PDB entry 8XK1 | electron microscopy, 3.31 A resolution | chains A and B of the 6 polymer chains in the assembly

# Chain A (and B)
Protein: Isoform Short of Insulin receptor
Organism: Homo sapiens
Notes: chain B of this document is another copy of the same molecule, construct and numbering; everything in this record applies to it too
UniProt: P06213 (INSR_HUMAN), isoform P06213-2; residues 1-1370 here = UniProt positions 1-1370
Chain sequence (1370 residues; each row starts with the number of its first residue):
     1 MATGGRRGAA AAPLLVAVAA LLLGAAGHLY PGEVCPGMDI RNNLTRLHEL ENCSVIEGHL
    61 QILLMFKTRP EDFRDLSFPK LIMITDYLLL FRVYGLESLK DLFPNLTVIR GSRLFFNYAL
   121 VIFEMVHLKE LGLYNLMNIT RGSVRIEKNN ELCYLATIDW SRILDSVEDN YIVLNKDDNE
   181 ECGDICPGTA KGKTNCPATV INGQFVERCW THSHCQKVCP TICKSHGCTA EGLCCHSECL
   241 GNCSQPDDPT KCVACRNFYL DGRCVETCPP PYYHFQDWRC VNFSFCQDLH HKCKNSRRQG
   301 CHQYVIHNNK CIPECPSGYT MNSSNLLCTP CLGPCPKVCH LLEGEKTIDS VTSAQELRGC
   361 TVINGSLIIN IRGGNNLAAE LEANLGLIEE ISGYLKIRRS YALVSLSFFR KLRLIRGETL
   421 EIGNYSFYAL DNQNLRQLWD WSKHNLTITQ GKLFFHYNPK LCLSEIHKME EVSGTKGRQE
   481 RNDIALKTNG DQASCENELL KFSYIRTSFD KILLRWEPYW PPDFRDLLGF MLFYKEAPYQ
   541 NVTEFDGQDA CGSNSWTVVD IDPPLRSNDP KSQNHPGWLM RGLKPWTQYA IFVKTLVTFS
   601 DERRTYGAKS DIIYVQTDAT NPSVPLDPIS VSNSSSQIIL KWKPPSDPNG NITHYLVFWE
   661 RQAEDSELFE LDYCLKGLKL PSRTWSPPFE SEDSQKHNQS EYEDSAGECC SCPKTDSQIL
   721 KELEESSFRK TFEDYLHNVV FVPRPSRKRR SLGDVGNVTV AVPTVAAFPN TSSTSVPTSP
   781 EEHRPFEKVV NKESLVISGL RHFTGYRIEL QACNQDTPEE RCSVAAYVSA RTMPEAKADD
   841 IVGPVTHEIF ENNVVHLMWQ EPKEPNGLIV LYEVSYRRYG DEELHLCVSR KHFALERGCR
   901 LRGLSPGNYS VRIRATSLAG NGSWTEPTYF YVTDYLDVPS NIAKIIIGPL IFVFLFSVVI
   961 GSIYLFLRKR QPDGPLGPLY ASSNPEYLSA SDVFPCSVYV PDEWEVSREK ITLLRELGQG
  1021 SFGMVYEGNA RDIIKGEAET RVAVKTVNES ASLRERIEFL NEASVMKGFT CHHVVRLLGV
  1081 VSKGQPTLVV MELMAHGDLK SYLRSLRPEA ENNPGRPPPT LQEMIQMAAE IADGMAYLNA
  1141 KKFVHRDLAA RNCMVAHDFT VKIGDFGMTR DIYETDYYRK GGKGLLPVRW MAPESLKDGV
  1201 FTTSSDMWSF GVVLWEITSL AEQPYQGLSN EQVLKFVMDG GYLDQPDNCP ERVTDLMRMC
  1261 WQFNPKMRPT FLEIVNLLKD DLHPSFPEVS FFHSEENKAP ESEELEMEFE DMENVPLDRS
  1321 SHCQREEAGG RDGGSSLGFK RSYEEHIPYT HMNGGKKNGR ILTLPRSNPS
Unresolved in the structure: 1-29, 133, 188-195, 471-472, 479-483, 546-554, 601-604, 675-714, 745-784, 802, 843, 935-1370 (chain B: 1-29, 86, 188-194, 480-482, 546-554, 675-714, 745-784, 935-1370)
Curated features (UniProtKB/Swiss-Prot):
  - region: Glu733 to Phe741 (Insulin-binding), Tyr999 (Important for interaction with IRS1, SHC1 and STAT5B)
  - site: Phe66 (Insulin-binding)
  - modified residue: Ser400 (Phosphoserine), Tyr401 (Phosphotyrosine), Ser407 (Phosphoserine), Tyr999 (Phosphotyrosine)
  - glycosylation (N-linked (GlcNAc...) asparagine): Asn43, Asn52, Asn105, Asn138, Asn242, Asn282, Asn322, Asn364, Asn424, Asn445, Asn541, Asn633, Asn651, Asn698
  - natural variant: Asn42 (N42K: In RMS), Val55 (V55A: In LEPRCH), Ile56 (I56T: In LEPRCH), Gly58 (G58R: In LEPRCH), Asp86 (D86G: In IRAN type A), Leu89 (L89P: In IRAN type A), Arg113 (R113P: In LEPRCH), Ala119 (A119V: In LEPRCH), Leu120 (L120Q: In LEPRCH), Ile146 (I146M: In LEPRCH), Val167 (V167L: In IRAN type A), Pro220 (P220L: In Ins resistance), 23 further natural variant entries in UniProt
  - mutagenesis: Cys462 (C462A: Does not affect S-nitrosylation), Tyr999 (Y999E: Abolishes interaction with IRS1 and SHC1; Y999F: Has no effect on insulin-stimulated autophosphorylation, but inhibits the biological activity of the receptor ...)
Cystine bridges: Cys35-Cys53, Cys153-Cys182, Cys186-Cys209, Cys196-Cys215, Cys219-Cys228, Cys223-Cys234, Cys235-Cys243, Cys239-Cys252, Cys255-Cys264, Cys268-Cys280, Cys286-Cys311, Cys293-Cys301, Cys315-Cys328, Cys339-Cys360, Cys674-Cys887, Cys813-Cys822

# How chain A and chain B interact
Contacting residue pairs (59):
  Arg41(A) - Val740(B)  hydrogen bond (side chain-backbone)
  Leu63(A) - Val740(B)  hydrophobic
  Phe91(A) - Leu736(B)  hydrophobic
  Phe115(A) - Phe732(B)  hydrophobic
  Phe115(A) - Tyr735(B)  hydrogen bond (backbone-side chain)
  Phe115(A) - Leu736(B)  hydrophobic
  Phe116(A) - Phe732(B)  hydrophobic
  Phe116(A) - Tyr735(B)  hydrophobic
  Tyr118(A) - Phe728(B)
  Tyr118(A) - Phe732(B)  hydrophobic
  Val121(A) - Phe732(B)  hydrophobic
  Phe123(A) - Phe732(B)  hydrophobic
  Phe123(A) - Leu736(B)  hydrophobic
  Arg145(A) - Phe728(B)
  Arg145(A) - Arg729(B)
  Arg145(A) - Phe732(B)
  Lys148(A) - Glu733(B)  salt bridge
  Tyr171(A) - Glu724(B)  hydrogen bond (side chain-backbone)
  Tyr171(A) - Glu725(B)
  Tyr171(A) - Arg729(B)
  Thr352(A) - Tyr735(B)
  Arg372(A) - Leu723(B)
  Gly373(A) - Leu723(B)
  Gly373(A) - Glu724(B)
  Gly373(A) - Phe728(B)
  Arg398(A) - Asp601(B)  salt bridge
  Arg399(A) - Asp601(B)  salt bridge
  Tyr401(A) - Leu723(B)  hydrophobic
  Tyr401(A) - Glu724(B)
  Gln433(A) - Ile719(B)
  Tyr457(A) - Leu486(B)
  Tyr457(A) - Lys487(B)  hydrogen bond (side chain-backbone)
  Lys487(A) - Asp431(B)  salt bridge
  Lys487(A) - Tyr457(B)
  Leu720(A) - Gln433(B)
  Lys721(A) - Tyr401(B)
  Glu724(A) - Arg372(B)  salt bridge
  Glu724(A) - Gly373(B)  hydrogen bond (side chain-backbone)
  Glu724(A) - Tyr401(B)
  Glu725(A) - Tyr171(B)  hydrogen bond
  Phe728(A) - Phe116(B)  hydrophobic
  Phe728(A) - Tyr118(B)
  Phe728(A) - Arg145(B)
  Phe728(A) - Gly373(B)
  Arg729(A) - Glu147(B)
  Phe732(A) - Phe115(B)  hydrophobic
  Phe732(A) - Phe116(B)  hydrophobic
  Phe732(A) - Tyr118(B)  hydrophobic
  Phe732(A) - Val121(B)  hydrophobic
  Phe732(A) - Phe123(B)  hydrophobic
  Phe732(A) - Arg145(B)
  Glu733(A) - Lys148(B)  salt bridge
  Tyr735(A) - Phe115(B)  hydrogen bond (side chain-backbone)
  Tyr735(A) - Phe116(B)  hydrophobic
  Tyr735(A) - Thr352(B)
  Leu736(A) - Phe91(B)  hydrophobic
  Leu736(A) - Phe115(B)  hydrophobic
  Val740(A) - Arg41(B)  hydrogen bond (backbone-side chain)
  Val740(A) - Leu63(B)  hydrophobic
Other interface residues (no listed pair), chain A (43 interface residues in all): Leu64, Leu89, Glu147, Val173, Leu174, Gly374, Leu486, Thr488, Ser727, Thr731, Val739, Phe741
Other interface residues (no listed pair), chain B (45 interface residues in all): Leu64, Leu89, Val173, Gly374, Thr488, Leu720, Ser727, Thr731, His737, Val739, Phe741, Val742

# In short
43 residues of chain A face 45 of chain B across their interface, with 8 hydrogen bonds and 6 salt bridges.
Polar pairs include Lys148(A)-Glu733(B), Arg398(A)-Asp601(B) and Arg399(A)-Asp601(B). From UniProt: 2
mutagenesis sites on chain A.
Both chains are Isoform Short of Insulin receptor (Homo sapiens). Entry 8XK1 (Cryo-EM structure of human
insulin receptor bound to 4 IGF-I) was determined by electron microscopy.
